6FOS - chains A and B of the 15 polymer chains in the assembly; structure by X-ray diffraction, 4.00 A resolution.

# Chain A
Name: Photosystem I P700 chlorophyll a apoprotein A1
Organism: Cyanidioschyzon merolae (strain 10D)
Notes: EC 1.97.1.12
UniProtKB: Q85FY7 (PSAA_CYAM1); residue numbers follow UniProt; this construct covers 9-748
Chain sequence (740 residues; numbered 9 to 748; the number before each row is that of its first residue):
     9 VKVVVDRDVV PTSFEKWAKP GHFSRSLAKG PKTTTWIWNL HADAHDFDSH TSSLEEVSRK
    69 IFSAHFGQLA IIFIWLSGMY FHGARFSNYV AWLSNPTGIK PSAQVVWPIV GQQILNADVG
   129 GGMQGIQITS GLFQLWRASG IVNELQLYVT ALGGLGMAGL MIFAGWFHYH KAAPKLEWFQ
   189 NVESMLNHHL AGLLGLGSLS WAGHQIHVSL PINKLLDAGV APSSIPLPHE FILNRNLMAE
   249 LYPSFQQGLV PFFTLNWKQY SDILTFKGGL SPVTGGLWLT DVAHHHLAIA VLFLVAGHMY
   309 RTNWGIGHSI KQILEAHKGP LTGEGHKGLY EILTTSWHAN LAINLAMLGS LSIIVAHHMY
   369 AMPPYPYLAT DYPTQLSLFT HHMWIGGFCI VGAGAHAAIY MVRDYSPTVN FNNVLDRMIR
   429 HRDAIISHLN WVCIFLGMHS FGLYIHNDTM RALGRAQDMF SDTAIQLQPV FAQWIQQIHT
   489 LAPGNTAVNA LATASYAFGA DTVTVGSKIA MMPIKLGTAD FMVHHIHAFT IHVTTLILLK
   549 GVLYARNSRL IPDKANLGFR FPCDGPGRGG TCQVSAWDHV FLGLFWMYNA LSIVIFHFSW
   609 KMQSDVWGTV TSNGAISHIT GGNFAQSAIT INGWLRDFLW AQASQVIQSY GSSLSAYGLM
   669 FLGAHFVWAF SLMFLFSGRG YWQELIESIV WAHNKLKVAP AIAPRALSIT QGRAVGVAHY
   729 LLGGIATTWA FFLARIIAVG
Ion coordination: chlorophyll a Mg near Gln120 (its only coordinating residue here)
Residues lining bound ligands:
  - beta-carotene (BCR), molecule 1: Phe81, Tyr88, Thr158, Gly161, Gly162, Met165, Leu204, Leu207, Ser208
  - beta-carotene (BCR), molecule 2: Leu337, Ile340, Leu341, Ala350, Ile351, Ala405, Tyr408, Leu423
  - beta-carotene (BCR), molecule 3: Ala350, Ala354, Met355, Ser358, Ile398, Ala401, Gly402, Ala405, Thr543, Leu546, Leu547, Val550
  - beta-carotene (BCR), molecule 4: Met668, Gly671, Phe674, Val675, Leu730, Ile733, Ala734, Trp737
  - chlorophyll a (CLA), molecule 1: Val9, His196, Trp312
  - chlorophyll a (CLA), molecule 2: Thr20, Ser21, Phe22, Lys24, Trp25, His30, Lys68, Ser71, Ile170, Gly173, Trp174, His178
  - chlorophyll a (CLA), molecule 3: Pro28, Trp44, Ile45, Leu48, His49
  - chlorophyll a (CLA), molecule 4: Phe31, Leu48, His49, Ala52, His53
  - chlorophyll a (CLA), molecule 5: Thr42, Ile45, His701, Val706, Pro708, Pro712
  - chlorophyll a (CLA), molecule 6: Trp46, Val675, Phe678, Val723, His727, Leu730
  - chlorophyll a (CLA), molecule 7: His53, Phe55, Ile69, Ala72, His73, Gln76, Leu77, Ile80, Phe81, Trp345, His346, Asn348, Leu349, Asn352, Leu353, Leu356
  - chlorophyll a (CLA), molecule 8: His53, Gln76, Ile79, Ile80, Trp83, Leu353, Phe396, Cys397
  - chlorophyll a (CLA), molecule 9: His53, Asp54, Leu349, Leu353, Phe396, Val399, Gly400, Ala403, His404, Trp585
  - chlorophyll a (CLA), molecule 10: Phe70, His73, Trp186, Met193, His196, His197, Leu201
  - chlorophyll a (CLA), molecule 11: Phe74, Ala172, Phe175, His176, Trp186
  - chlorophyll a (CLA), molecule 12: Ile82, Trp83, Ser85, Gly86, Phe89, His90, Phe94, Gln112, Val113, Trp115
  - chlorophyll a (CLA), molecule 13: Trp83, Met87, His90, Ala111, Gln112, Ile134, Gln135, Ile136, Thr137, Ser138, Leu140, Ala664, Tyr665, Trp737
  - chlorophyll a (CLA), molecule 14: Trp83, Thr137, Ser138, Ser385, Thr388, His389, Trp392, Phe396, Ile733, Thr736, Trp737, Phe740, Leu741
  - chlorophyll a (CLA), molecule 15: Trp83, Ser138, Ser360, Val363, Met367, Tyr373, His389, His390, Ile393
  - chlorophyll a (CLA), molecule 16: Gln112, Val113, Val114, Trp115, Ile117, Val118, Gln120, Leu123, Ile134, Ala664, Leu667, Met668
  - chlorophyll a (CLA), molecule 17: Leu143, Ala146, Leu201, Leu202, Gly205, Ser206, Trp209, Gln213, Leu285, Val290, His293, His294, Ile297, Phe301, Leu359, Val363, His366, Met367, Pro372, Tyr373
  - chlorophyll a (CLA), molecule 18: Ile149, Thr158, Ser208, Trp209, Gly211, His212, Pro236
  - chlorophyll a (CLA), molecule 19: Leu153, Gln154, Val157, Pro236, His237, Leu241
  - chlorophyll a (CLA), molecule 20: Val190, Leu194, Ile318, Leu341, Asn348, Ile351, Asn352, Met355
  - chlorophyll a (CLA), molecule 21: Leu194, Leu198, Ala304, Tyr308
  - chlorophyll a (CLA), molecule 22: Asn195, His196, Ala199, His306, Thr310, Trp312
  - chlorophyll a (CLA), molecule 23: Gly211, Ile214, His215, Arg243, Phe253, Gly256, Leu257
  - chlorophyll a (CLA), molecule 24: Phe260, Trp265, Lys266, Tyr268, Ser269, Leu272, Thr273, Phe274, His292, Leu295, Ala296, Val299, Asn497
  - chlorophyll a (CLA), molecule 25: Thr273, Phe274, Gly276, Gly277, Leu285, Asp289, Val290, His292, His293, Ala296, Ile297, Leu300, His366, Met370, Pro372, Thr501, Ala502
  - chlorophyll a (CLA), molecule 26: His306, Met307, His316
  - chlorophyll a (CLA), molecule 27: His316, Ile321, His325
  - chlorophyll a (CLA), molecule 28: Leu322, His325, His334, Leu337, Val422
  - chlorophyll a (CLA), molecule 29: Lys326, Gly327, Pro328
  - chlorophyll a (CLA), molecule 30: Leu329, Thr330, Val422, Arg425, Met426, His429, Ile433, His436
  - chlorophyll a (CLA), molecule 31: Ser358, Ile361, Met391, Ile398, Ile539, Thr542, Thr543, Met595, Leu599
  - chlorophyll a (CLA), molecule 32: His365, His366, Ala369, Met370
  - chlorophyll a (CLA), molecule 33: His365, Tyr368, His532, His535, Val602, His605, Phe606, Met610
  - chlorophyll a (CLA), molecule 34: Ala432, Ser435, His436, Trp439
  - chlorophyll a (CLA), molecule 35: Ser435, Asn438, Trp439, Ile442
  - chlorophyll a (CLA), molecule 36: Leu437, Val440, His540
  - chlorophyll a (CLA), molecule 37: Asn438, Cys441, Ile442, Gly445, Met446, Phe449, Phe537, Val541, Leu544, Ile545, Leu590, Phe593, Trp594
  - chlorophyll a (CLA), molecule 38: Trp439, Ile442, Phe443, Met446, His447
  - chlorophyll a (CLA), molecule 39: Leu444, Phe479, Phe529, His533, Ala536, His540
  - chlorophyll a (CLA), molecule 40: Met446, Gly450, Leu451, Ile453, His454
  - chlorophyll a (CLA), molecule 41: Phe449, Phe537, Trp594, Asn597, Tyr728
  - chlorophyll a (CLA), molecule 42: Ile483, Ile486, His487, Thr494
  - chlorophyll a (CLA), molecule 43: Asn493, Thr494, Val496, Asn497
  - chlorophyll a (CLA), molecule 44: Tyr596, Asn597, Ser600, Ile601, Phe604, Leu647, Gln650, Ala651, Ile655, Phe669, His673, Trp676, Tyr728, Gly732, Ile733, Thr735, Thr736, Phe739
  - chlorophyll a (CLA), molecule 45: Leu643, Leu647, Trp648
  - chlorophyll a (CLA), molecule 46: Leu667, Met668, Leu670, Gly671, His673, Phe674, Trp676, Ala677, Leu680
  - chlorophyll a (CLA), molecule 47: Phe674, Ala677, Phe678, Leu680, Met681, Phe684, Ser685, Tyr689, Trp690, Leu693
  - chlorophyll a (CLA), molecule 48: Ile697, His701, Val706
  - phylloquinone (PQN): Trp46, Met681, Phe682, Ser685, Gly686, Arg687, Trp690, Ala714, Leu715
  - 4Fe-4S cluster (SF4): Cys571, Gly573, Pro574, Thr579, Cys580
Curated features (UniProtKB/Swiss-Prot):
  - binding site ([4Fe-4S] cluster): Cys571, Cys580
  - binding site (chlorophyll a'): His673
  - binding site (chlorophyll a): Met681, Tyr689
  - binding site (phylloquinone): Trp690

# Chain B
Name: Photosystem I P700 chlorophyll a apoprotein A2
Organism: Cyanidioschyzon merolae (strain 10D)
Notes: EC 1.97.1.12
UniProtKB: Q85FY6 (PSAB_CYAM1); numbering as in UniProt (aligned over 8-732)
Chain sequence (725 residues; each row starts with the number of its first residue):
     8 FSQALASDPT TRRIWYGIAT AHDFESHDGM TEENLYQKIF ASHFGHLAII FLWTSGNLFH
    68 VAWQGNFEQW VANPLKTKPL AHAIWDPHFG QAALKAFTRG DTVANISYSG VYHWWYTIGI
   128 RNNVELYTGA LGLLVLSAVF LLAGWLHIQP KFKPSLSWFK NNESRLNHHL AGLFGVSSLA
   188 WTGHLVHVAI PASRGQHVGW DNFIMTPPHP AGLQPFFTGN WSVYAQSPDS MQHVFGTSQG
   248 AGTAILTFLG GFHPQTQSLW LTDMAHHHLA IAVIFIVAGH MYRTNFGIGH NLKTILEAHR
   308 PPSGRLGKGH IGIYQTLTNS LHFQLGLALA SLSVVTSLVA QHMYAMPPYA YMAFDYVTQS
   368 ALYTHHQYIA GLLIVGAFAH GAIFFIRDYD PEQNQDNVLA RMLAHKEAVI SHLSWVSLFL
   428 GFHTLGLYVH NDVVVAFGNP EKQILIEPIF AQWIQATSGK MLYGFQVLLS SSTSNASVAA
   488 QQLWLPGWLE AVNNESNSLF LTIGPGDFLV HHAIALGLHT TTLILVKGAL DARGSKLMPD
   548 KKDFGYSFPC DGPGRGGTCD ISAWDAFYLA MFWMLNTIGW VTFYWHWKHL SLWQGNVAQF
   608 NESSTYLMGW LRDYLWLNSS PLINGYNPYG MNSLAVWSWM FLFAHLVWAT GFMFLISWRG
   668 YWQELIETLA WAHERTPLAN LIRWKDKPVA LSIVQARLVG LVHFTVGYIL TYAAFVIAST
   728 AGKFS
Residues lining bound ligands:
  - beta-carotene (BCR), molecule 1: Phe330, Gly333, Leu334, Ala337, Val341, Phe385, Gly388, Ala389, Phe391, Ala536
  - beta-carotene (BCR), molecule 2: Phe429, Leu432, Val436
  - beta-carotene (BCR), molecule 3: Trp646, Met647, Phe650, Trp669, Leu672, Leu676
  - chlorophyll a (CLA), molecule 1: Thr18, Trp691, Pro695, Val696
  - chlorophyll a (CLA), molecule 2: Trp22, Val654, Thr657, Phe661, Val706, His710
  - chlorophyll a (CLA), molecule 3: Gly24, Ile25, Ala28, His29, Phe31, Ser49
  - chlorophyll a (CLA), molecule 4: Ile25, Ala26, His29, Asp30, Glu32, His329, Leu332, Leu336, Leu379, Leu380, Val382, Gly383, Ala386, His387, Ile390, Tyr553, Trp571, Phe574, Met578, Val709
  - chlorophyll a (CLA), molecule 5: His29, His53, Ile56
  - chlorophyll a (CLA), molecule 6: Ile46, Ser49, His50, His53, Leu328, Gln331, Leu332, Ala335
  - chlorophyll a (CLA), molecule 7: Phe47, Trp165, Arg172, His175, His176, Gly179, Leu180
  - chlorophyll a (CLA), molecule 8: Leu59, Ser62, Gly63, Phe66, His67, Leu141
  - chlorophyll a (CLA), molecule 9: Trp60, Asn64, Val118, Ser367, Ala368, Leu369, Thr371, His372, Tyr375, Ile376, Leu379, Ile716, Tyr719
  - chlorophyll a (CLA), molecule 10: Trp60, Thr61, Asn64, Val118, Tyr119, Trp121, Trp122, Leu339, Thr343, Tyr356, Leu369, His372, His373, Ile376, Leu380
  - chlorophyll a (CLA), molecule 11: Gly63, Asn64, His67, Ala88, His89, Ser114, Tyr115, Ser116, Gly117
  - chlorophyll a (CLA), molecule 12: Asn64, Tyr115, Ser116, Gly117, Val118, Trp644, Met647
  - chlorophyll a (CLA), molecule 13: Trp92, Asp93, His95, Phe96, Val643, Trp646
  - chlorophyll a (CLA), molecule 14: Trp121, Trp188, Asp270, Met271, His274, His275, Ile278, Pro355
  - chlorophyll a (CLA), molecule 15: Ala150, His154, Trp165
  - chlorophyll a (CLA), molecule 16: Leu173, Leu334, Ser338
  - chlorophyll a (CLA), molecule 17: Asn174, His175, Ala178, Gly286, His287, Arg290
  - chlorophyll a (CLA), molecule 18: Ala187, Trp188, His191, Val195, Trp207
  - chlorophyll a (CLA), molecule 19: Asp270, His273, Ala277
  - chlorophyll a (CLA), molecule 20: His287, Met288, Thr291, Asn292
  - chlorophyll a (CLA), molecule 21: Ser344, Gln374, Ile381, Phe385, Leu525, Thr528, Thr529, Met581
  - chlorophyll a (CLA), molecule 22: Leu345, Gln348, His349, Tyr351
  - chlorophyll a (CLA), molecule 23: Gln348, Tyr351, Tyr370, Ile461, Ile510, His518, Val588, Tyr591, Trp592
  - chlorophyll a (CLA), molecule 24: Arg408, Met409, His412, Ala415, Val416, His419
  - chlorophyll a (CLA), molecule 25: Val416, His419, Leu420, Trp422, Val423, Leu525, His526, Thr529
  - chlorophyll a (CLA), molecule 26: Ser421, Ser424, Leu425, Gly428, Phe429, Leu432, Leu523, Ile531, Leu576, Phe579, Trp580
  - chlorophyll a (CLA), molecule 27: Trp422, Leu425, Phe426, Phe429, His430
  - chlorophyll a (CLA), molecule 28: Phe426, Leu427, Pro455, Phe457, Phe515, His519, Ala522
  - chlorophyll a (CLA), molecule 29: Phe429, His430, Gly433, Leu434, Val436, His437, Val440, Phe444, Lys449, Ile451
  - chlorophyll a (CLA), molecule 30: Leu432, Val436, Asp439, Val440, Leu523, Phe579, Trp580, Asn583, Trp587, Leu614, Phe711
  - chlorophyll a (CLA), molecule 31: Asn583, Phe590, Tyr621, Leu622, Ser626, Ile630, Phe648, His652, Trp655, Tyr715, Thr718, Tyr719, Phe722
  - chlorophyll a (CLA), molecule 32: His652, Trp655, Ala656
  - chlorophyll a (CLA), molecule 33: Leu653, Ala656, Thr657, Phe659, Met660, Ile663, Tyr668, Trp669, Leu672
  - chlorophyll a (CLA), molecule 34: Leu676, Ala679, His680, Ala686, Ile689
  - chlorophyll a (CLA), molecule 35: Trp678, Ala679, Arg682, Thr683, Pro684
  - phylloquinone (PQN): Trp22, Met660, Phe661, Ser664, Trp665, Arg666, Trp669, Ala697, Leu698, Ala703
  - 4Fe-4S cluster (SF4): Cys557, Pro560, Thr565, Cys566, Asp567, Ile700, Arg704
Curated features (UniProtKB/Swiss-Prot):
  - binding site ([4Fe-4S] cluster): Cys557, Cys566
  - binding site (chlorophyll a): His652, Met660, Tyr668
  - binding site (phylloquinone): Trp669

# Interface between chain A and chain B
Pairs across the interface (129; chain A residue first):
  Val118(A) - Phe444(B)
  Gly119(A) - Phe444(B)
  Gln120(A) - Phe444(B)
  Ile122(A) - Ala443(B)
  Ile122(A) - Phe444(B)
  Ile122(A) - Gly445(B)
  Leu123(A) - Phe444(B)  hydrophobic
  Asp431(A) - Thr675(B)
  Asp431(A) - Trp678(B)
  Ala432(A) - Trp678(B)  hydrophobic
  Ile434(A) - Leu672(B)  hydrophobic
  Ser435(A) - Thr675(B)
  Ser435(A) - Trp678(B)
  Asn438(A) - Leu672(B)
  Asn438(A) - Leu676(B)
  Phe449(A) - Leu653(B)  hydrophobic
  Asp456(A) - Tyr633(B)  hydrogen bond
  Asp456(A) - Trp646(B)  hydrogen bond
  Asp456(A) - Leu649(B)
  Thr457(A) - Trp646(B)
  Arg459(A) - Tyr633(B)
  Ala460(A) - Tyr633(B)  hydrophobic
  Ala460(A) - Ala642(B)
  Ala460(A) - Trp646(B)  hydrophobic
  Leu461(A) - His95(B)
  Leu461(A) - Phe96(B)
  Leu461(A) - Gly97(B)  hydrogen bond (backbone-backbone)
  Leu461(A) - Ala100(B)
  Gly462(A) - Gly97(B)
  Gly462(A) - Ala100(B)
  Arg463(A) - Gly97(B)
  Arg463(A) - Gln98(B)
  Leu544(A) - Tyr668(B)
  Ile545(A) - Tyr668(B)
  Lys548(A) - Tyr668(B)  hydrogen bond (side chain-backbone)
  Lys548(A) - Leu672(B)
  Tyr552(A) - Thr675(B)  hydrogen bond
  Arg557(A) - Glu674(B)  salt bridge
  Leu558(A) - Glu674(B)
  Asp572(A) - Pro560(B)
  Gly573(A) - Pro560(B)
  Pro574(A) - Pro556(B)  hydrophobic
  Pro574(A) - Cys557(B)
  Gly577(A) - Arg666(B)  hydrogen bond (backbone-side chain)
  Gly578(A) - Arg666(B)
  Cys580(A) - Trp665(B)  hydrophobic
  Cys580(A) - Gly667(B)  hydrogen bond (backbone-backbone)
  Cys580(A) - Tyr668(B)
  Cys580(A) - Ile700(B)  hydrophobic
  Gln581(A) - Ser664(B)
  Gln581(A) - Trp665(B)  hydrogen bond (side chain-backbone)
  Gln581(A) - Tyr668(B)
  Val582(A) - Gly667(B)
  Val582(A) - Glu671(B)
  His587(A) - Tyr668(B)
  His587(A) - Glu671(B)
  Leu590(A) - Ser664(B)
  Gln634(A) - Pro635(B)
  Ile639(A) - Leu649(B)  hydrophobic
  Asn640(A) - Ile630(B)  hydrogen bond (side chain-backbone)
  Asn640(A) - Tyr633(B)
  Asn640(A) - Leu649(B)
  Arg644(A) - Ile630(B)
  Arg644(A) - Asn631(B)
  Arg644(A) - Tyr633(B)
  Arg644(A) - Pro635(B)
  Trp648(A) - Trp623(B)  hydrogen bond (backbone-side chain)
  Trp648(A) - Ser626(B)  hydrogen bond
  Trp648(A) - Ser627(B)
  Trp648(A) - Ile630(B)  hydrophobic
  Ala651(A) - Trp623(B)
  Ile655(A) - Met615(B)  hydrophobic
  Ile655(A) - Leu618(B)  hydrophobic
  Ile655(A) - Arg619(B)
  Tyr658(A) - Val442(B)  hydrophobic
  Tyr658(A) - Ala443(B)  hydrophobic
  Tyr658(A) - Met615(B)
  Ser663(A) - Ala443(B)  hydrogen bond (side chain-backbone)
  Gly666(A) - Met615(B)
  Leu667(A) - Asp439(B)
  Leu667(A) - Val440(B)  hydrophobic
  Leu667(A) - Ala443(B)  hydrophobic
  Phe669(A) - Leu618(B)  hydrophobic
  Leu670(A) - Asp439(B)
  Leu670(A) - Met615(B)  hydrophobic
  Leu670(A) - Leu618(B)  hydrophobic
  Phe674(A) - Leu432(B)  hydrophobic
  Leu683(A) - Leu662(B)
  Leu683(A) - Ile663(B)
  Phe684(A) - Asp567(B)
  Phe684(A) - Phe659(B)  hydrophobic
  Phe684(A) - Leu662(B)  hydrophobic
  Phe684(A) - Ile663(B)  hydrophobic
  Ser685(A) - Asp567(B)
  Gly686(A) - Cys566(B)
  Gly686(A) - Asp567(B)  hydrogen bond (backbone-side chain)
  Arg687(A) - Leu544(B)
  Arg687(A) - Arg562(B)  hydrogen bond (side chain-backbone)
  Arg687(A) - Gly563(B)  hydrogen bond (side chain-backbone)
  Arg687(A) - Gly564(B)  hydrogen bond (side chain-backbone)
  Arg687(A) - Cys566(B)  hydrogen bond (backbone-backbone)
  Gly688(A) - Leu544(B)
  Gly688(A) - Gly564(B)
  Gly688(A) - Thr565(B)
  Gly688(A) - Cys566(B)  hydrogen bond (backbone-backbone)
  Gly688(A) - Asp567(B)
  Tyr689(A) - Ile531(B)
  Tyr689(A) - Cys566(B)  hydrogen bond (backbone-backbone)
  Tyr689(A) - Asp567(B)  hydrogen bond (backbone-backbone)
  Gln691(A) - Leu544(B)
  Glu692(A) - Lys534(B)  hydrogen bond (backbone-side chain)
  Glu692(A) - Ser542(B)  hydrogen bond
  Glu692(A) - Lys548(B)  salt bridge
  Glu692(A) - Ile568(B)
  Leu693(A) - Lys534(B)
  Glu695(A) - Ser542(B)
  Glu695(A) - Lys543(B)  hydrogen bond (side chain-backbone)
  Glu695(A) - Leu544(B)  hydrogen bond (side chain-backbone)
  Ser696(A) - Ile417(B)
  Ser696(A) - Ser418(B)
  Ser696(A) - Lys534(B)  hydrogen bond
  Trp699(A) - Glu414(B)
  Trp699(A) - Ala415(B)  hydrophobic
  Trp699(A) - Ser418(B)
  Ala700(A) - Ser418(B)
  Ile717(A) - Gly563(B)
  Ile717(A) - Gly564(B)
  Ile717(A) - Cys566(B)  hydrophobic
  Arg721(A) - Trp665(B)
Other interface residues (no listed pair), chain A (76 interface residues in all): Ile453, Cys571, Arg576, Phe593, Ser635, Leu643, Ala649, Ser652, Gln656, Trp676, Leu680, Tyr728
Other interface residues (no listed pair), chain B (72 interface residues in all): Asp93, Asp538, Tyr575, Leu576, Phe579, Leu614, Asn634, Met638, Phe648, Trp655, Gln670

# In short
76 residues of chain A and 72 residues of chain B are in contact; the contacts include 25 hydrogen bonds and 2
salt bridges. Among the polar pairs are Arg557(A)-Glu674(B), Glu692(A)-Lys548(B) and Asp456(A)-Tyr633(B).
Chain A is Photosystem I P700 chlorophyll a apoprotein A1 and chain B is Photosystem I P700 chlorophyll a
apoprotein A2, both from Cyanidioschyzon merolae (strain 10D); the structure, Cyanidioschyzon merolae
photosystem I, was determined by X-ray diffraction.
